Entry 6BM8 (X-ray diffraction, 4.10 A resolution (low resolution: residue-level contacts below are approximate; hydrogen-bond / salt-bridge calls are withheld)); this record covers chain A.

Chain A:
Molecule: Envelope glycoprotein B
Source organism: Human herpesvirus 1
UniProtKB: A1Z0P7 (A1Z0P7_HHV1); residues 72-904 here = UniProt positions 72-904
Amino-acid sequence (833 residues; row label = number of the first residue in the row):
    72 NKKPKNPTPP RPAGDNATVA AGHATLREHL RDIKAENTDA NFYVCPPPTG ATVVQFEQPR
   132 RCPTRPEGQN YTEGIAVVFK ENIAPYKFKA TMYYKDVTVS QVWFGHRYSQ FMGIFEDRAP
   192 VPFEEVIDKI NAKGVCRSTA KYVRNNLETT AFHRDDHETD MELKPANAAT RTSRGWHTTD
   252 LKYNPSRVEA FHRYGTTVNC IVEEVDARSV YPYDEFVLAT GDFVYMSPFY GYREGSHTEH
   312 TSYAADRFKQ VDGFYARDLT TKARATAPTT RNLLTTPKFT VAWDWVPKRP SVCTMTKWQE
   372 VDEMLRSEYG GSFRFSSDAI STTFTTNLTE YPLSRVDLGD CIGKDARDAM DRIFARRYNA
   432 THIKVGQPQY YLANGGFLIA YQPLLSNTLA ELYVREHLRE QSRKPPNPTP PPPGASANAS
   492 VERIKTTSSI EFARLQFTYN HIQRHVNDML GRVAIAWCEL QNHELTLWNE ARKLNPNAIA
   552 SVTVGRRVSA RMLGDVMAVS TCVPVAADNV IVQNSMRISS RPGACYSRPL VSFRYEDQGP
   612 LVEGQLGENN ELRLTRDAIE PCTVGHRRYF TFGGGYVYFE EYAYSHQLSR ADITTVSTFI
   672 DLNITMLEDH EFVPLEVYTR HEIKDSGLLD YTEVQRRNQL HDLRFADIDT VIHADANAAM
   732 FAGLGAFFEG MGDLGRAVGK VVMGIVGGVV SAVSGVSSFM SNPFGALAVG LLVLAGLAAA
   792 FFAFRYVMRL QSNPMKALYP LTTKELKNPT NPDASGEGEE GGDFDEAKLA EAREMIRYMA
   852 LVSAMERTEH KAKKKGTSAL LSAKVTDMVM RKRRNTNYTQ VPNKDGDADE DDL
Not modelled in the structure: 72-101, 483-489, 731-752, 796-904
Disulfide bonds: Cys116-Cys573, Cys133-Cys529, Cys207-Cys271, Cys364-Cys412, Cys596-Cys633
Glycans and other covalent adducts: N-acetylglucosamine (NAG) linked to Asn141, Asn398, Asn430, Asn674
What the authors report for this chain:
  - post-translational modification sites: Asn141, Asn398, Asn430, Asn674
  - conformationally variable residues (order/disorder transition): Asp726 to Ala730, Met771 to Pro774
  - binding site for N-acetylglucosamine: Asn141, Asn398, Asn430, Asn674

In short:
Covalently linked N-acetylglucosamine: at Asn141, Asn398, Asn430 and Asn674. From the paper: a binding site
for N-acetylglucosamine at Asn141, Asn398 and Asn430 among others; modification sites Asn141, Asn398 and
Asn430 among others.
Chain A is Envelope glycoprotein B (Human herpesvirus 1); the structure, Crystal structure of glycoprotein B
from Herpes Simplex Virus type I, was determined by X-ray diffraction together with 5V2S from the same study.
